Entry 8JGL (electron microscopy, 3.14 A resolution); this record covers chains A and B.

[Chain A (and B)]
Name: H(+)/Cl(-) exchange transporter 3
Source organism: Mus musculus
Notes: chain B of this document is another copy of the same molecule, construct and numbering; everything in this record applies to it too
UniProtKB: P51791 (CLCN3_MOUSE); residues 1-818 here = UniProt positions 1-818
Amino-acid sequence (818 residues; numbered 1 to 818; the number before each row is that of its first residue):
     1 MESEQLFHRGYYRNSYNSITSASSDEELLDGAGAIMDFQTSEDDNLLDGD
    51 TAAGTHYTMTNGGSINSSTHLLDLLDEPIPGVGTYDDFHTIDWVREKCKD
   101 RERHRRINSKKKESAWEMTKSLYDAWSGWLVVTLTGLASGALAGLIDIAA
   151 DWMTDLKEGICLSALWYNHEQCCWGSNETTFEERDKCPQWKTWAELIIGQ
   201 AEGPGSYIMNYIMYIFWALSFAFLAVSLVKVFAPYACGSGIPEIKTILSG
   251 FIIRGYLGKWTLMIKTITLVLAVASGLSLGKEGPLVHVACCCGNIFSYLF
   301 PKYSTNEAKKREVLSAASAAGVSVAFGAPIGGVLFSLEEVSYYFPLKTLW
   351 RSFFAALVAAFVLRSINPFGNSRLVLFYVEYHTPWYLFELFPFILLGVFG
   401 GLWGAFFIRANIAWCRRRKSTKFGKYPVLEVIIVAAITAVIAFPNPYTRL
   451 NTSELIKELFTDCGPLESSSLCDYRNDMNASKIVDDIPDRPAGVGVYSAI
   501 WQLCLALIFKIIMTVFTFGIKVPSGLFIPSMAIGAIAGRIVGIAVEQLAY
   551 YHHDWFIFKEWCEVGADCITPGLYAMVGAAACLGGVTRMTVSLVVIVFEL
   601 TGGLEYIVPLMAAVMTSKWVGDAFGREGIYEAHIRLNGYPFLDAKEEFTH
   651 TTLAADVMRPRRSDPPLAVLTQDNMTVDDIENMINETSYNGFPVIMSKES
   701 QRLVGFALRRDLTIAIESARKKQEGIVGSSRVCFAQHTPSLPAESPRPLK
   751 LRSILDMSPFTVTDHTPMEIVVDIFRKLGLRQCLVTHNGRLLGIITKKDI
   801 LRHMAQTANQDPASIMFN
Unresolved in the structure: 1-80, 177-185, 476-486, 723-731, 737-748, 806-818
Differences from the reference sequence: engineered mutation Arg790 (Ile in P51791), Leu791 (Val in P51791)
Cystine bridges: Cys161-Cys172, Cys463-Cys472, Cys562-Cys568
Small-molecule neighbours: adenosine monophosphate (AMP): His89, Arg659, Leu667, Ala668, Tyr689, Asn690, Gly691, Phe692, Pro693, Arg781, Ile794, Thr796, Lys798, Asp799
Reported in the primary citation:
  - mutagenesis - K245A, E339A, E631A: decreased expression

[Chain A / chain B interface]
Contacting residue pairs (35; chain A residue first):
  Val94(A) - Ile770(B)  hydrophobic
  Lys97(A) - Glu769(B)
  Arg101(A) - Pro767(B)
  Arg101(A) - Glu769(B)  salt bridge
  Arg105(A) - Thr651(B)
  Trp350(A) - Val591(B)  hydrophobic
  Val591(A) - Trp350(B)  hydrophobic
  Thr651(A) - Arg105(B)
  Met696(A) - Asn788(B)
  Arg702(A) - Arg702(B)
  Arg702(A) - Asn788(B)
  Leu703(A) - Asn788(B)
  Val704(A) - Asn788(B)
  Met757(A) - His765(B)
  Ser758(A) - Thr763(B)
  Ser758(A) - His765(B)
  Ser758(A) - Thr766(B)
  Phe760(A) - Ile770(B)  hydrophobic
  Thr763(A) - Met757(B)
  Thr763(A) - Ser758(B)
  His765(A) - Met757(B)
  Thr766(A) - Ser758(B)
  Ile770(A) - Val94(B)  hydrophobic
  Ile770(A) - Phe760(B)  hydrophobic
  Asp773(A) - Leu778(B)
  Ile774(A) - Ile774(B)  hydrophobic
  Lys777(A) - Lys777(B)
  Lys777(A) - Leu778(B)
  Leu778(A) - Ile774(B)  hydrophobic
  Leu778(A) - Lys777(B)
  Asn788(A) - Met696(B)
  Asn788(A) - Arg702(B)
  Asn788(A) - Leu703(B)
  Asn788(A) - Val704(B)
  Gly789(A) - Gly789(B)
Interface residues without a listed pair, chain A (29 interface residues in all): Cys98, Glu338, Phe344, Pro767, Glu769
Interface residues without a listed pair, chain B (27 interface residues in all): Arg101, Glu338, Phe344, Asp773

[Overview]
Chain A and chain B form an interface of 29 and 27 residues respectively, with 1 salt bridge. The salt-bridged
pair is Arg101(A)-Glu769(B). Chain A binds adenosine monophosphate. The paper reports that K245A, E339A and
E631A of chain A reduce expression.
Both chains are H(+)/Cl(-) exchange transporter 3 (Mus musculus). Entry 8JGL (Cryo-EM structure of mClC-3 with
AMP) was determined by electron microscopy together with 8JEV, 8JGJ, 8JGK, 8JGS and 8JGV from the same study.
